PDB entry 6GVE | electron microscopy, 3.90 A resolution | chains D and B of the 16 polymer chains in the assembly

# Chain D
Name: Glyceraldehyde-3-phosphate dehydrogenase
From: Thermosynechococcus elongatus (strain BP-1)
Notes: EC 1.2.1.-
Reference sequence: Q8DIW5 (Q8DIW5_THEEB); residue numbers follow UniProt; this construct covers 1-337
Chain sequence (339 residues; each row starts with the number of its first residue; numbers below 1 keep their minus sign (Gly-1 is residue -1)):
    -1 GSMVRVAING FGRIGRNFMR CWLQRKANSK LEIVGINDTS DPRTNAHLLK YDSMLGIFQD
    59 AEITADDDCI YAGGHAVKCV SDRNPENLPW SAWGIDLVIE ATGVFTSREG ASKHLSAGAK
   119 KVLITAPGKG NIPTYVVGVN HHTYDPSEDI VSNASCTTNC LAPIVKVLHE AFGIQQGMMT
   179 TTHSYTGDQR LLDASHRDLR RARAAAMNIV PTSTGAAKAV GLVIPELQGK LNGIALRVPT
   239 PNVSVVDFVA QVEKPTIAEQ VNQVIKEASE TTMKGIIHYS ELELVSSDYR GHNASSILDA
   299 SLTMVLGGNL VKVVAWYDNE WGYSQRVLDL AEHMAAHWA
Disordered / not traced: -1 to 0
Construct notes: expression tag (-1 to 0)
Residues lining bound ligands: NAD (nicotinamide-adenine-dinucleotide): Asn7, Gly8, Phe9, Gly10, Arg11, Ile12, Asn35, Asp36, Thr37, Asp80, Arg81, Ala99, Thr100, Gly101, Val102, Phe103, Thr123, Ala124, Cys154, Thr184, Asn317, Glu318, Tyr321

# Chain B
Name: Phosphoribulokinase
From: Thermosynechococcus elongatus (strain BP-1)
Notes: EC 2.7.1.19
Reference sequence: Q8DHN2 (Q8DHN2_THEEB); residues 1-334 here = UniProt positions 1-334
Chain sequence (334 residues; row label = number of the first residue in the row):
     1 MSSKPDRVVL IGVAGDSGCG KSTFLRRLAD LFGEDFMTVI CLDDYHSLDR KQRKEMGITA
    61 LDPRANNFDL MYEQIKALKN GESIMKPIYN HETGTIDPPE KVDPNHVIVI EGLHPLYDER
   121 VRSLIDFSVY LDISDDVKIA WKIKRDMAER GHSYEDVIAS INARRPDFMA YIDPQKQYAD
   181 VVLQILPSQL AKEEKVGNIL RVRMLQREGI PGFEPVYLFD EGSTITWIPC GRKLTCSYPG
   241 IRLSYGPDEY YGHPVSVLEV DGRFEKLDEL IYIESHLSNT STKHYGEVTE LLLKHRDYPG
   301 SDNGSGLFQV LTGLKMRATY ERLTSRDAAT VTNR
Disordered / not traced: 1-6, 326-334
Cystine bridges: Cys19-Cys41, Cys230-Cys236
What the authors report for this chain:
  - conformationally variable residues (loop rearrangement): Val137 to Arg164
  - catalytic residues: Lys142, Asp146, Arg164 (citing earlier work)

# How chain D and chain B interact
Contacting residue pairs (11; chain D residue first):
  Pro253(D) - Tyr285(B)
  Thr254(D) - Tyr285(B)
  Ile255(D) - Tyr285(B)
  Ile255(D) - Gly286(B)
  Ile255(D) - Thr289(B)
  Ile255(D) - Glu290(B)
  Glu257(D) - Leu267(B)
  Gln258(D) - Leu267(B)
  Gln261(D) - Leu267(B)
  Gly305(D) - His284(B)
  Gly306(D) - His284(B)
Other interface residues (no listed pair), chain D (10 interface residues in all): Ala256, Val303
Other interface residues (no listed pair), chain B (8 interface residues in all): Ile271, Leu293

# Overview
10 residues of chain D face 8 of chain B across their interface. Chain D binds NAD. From the paper: catalytic
residues Lys142(B), Asp146(B) and Arg164(B); conformational variability at Val137(B).
Chain D is Glyceraldehyde-3-phosphate dehydrogenase and chain B is Phosphoribulokinase, both from
Thermosynechococcus elongatus (strain BP-1); the structure, GAPDH-CP12-PRK complex, was determined by electron
microscopy, deposited together with 6GFO, 6GFQ, 6GG7, 6GHL and 6GHR.
